Entry 7LIV (electron microscopy, 3.60 A resolution); this record covers chains q and r of the 12 polymer chains in the assembly.

# Chain q (and r)
Molecule: Triplex capsid protein 2
From: Human cytomegalovirus (strain AD169)
Notes: chain r of this document is another copy of the same molecule, construct and numbering; everything in this record applies to it too
UniProtKB: P16728 (TRX2_HCMVA); numbering as in UniProt (aligned over 1-306)
Chain sequence (306 residues; row label = number of the first residue in the row):
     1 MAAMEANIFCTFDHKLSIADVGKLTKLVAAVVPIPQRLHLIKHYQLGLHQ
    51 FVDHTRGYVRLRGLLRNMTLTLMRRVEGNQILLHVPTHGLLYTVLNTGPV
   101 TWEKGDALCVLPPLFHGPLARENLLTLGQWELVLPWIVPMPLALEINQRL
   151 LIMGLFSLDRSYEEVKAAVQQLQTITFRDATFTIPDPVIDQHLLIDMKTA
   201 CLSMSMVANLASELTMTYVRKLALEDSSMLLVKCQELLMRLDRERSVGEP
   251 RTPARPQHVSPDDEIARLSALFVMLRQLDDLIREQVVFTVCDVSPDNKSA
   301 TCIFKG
Disordered / not traced: 242-306 (chain r: 1-2)

# Chain q / chain r interface
Residue-residue contacts - 69 pairs, chain q then chain r:
  His-88(q) / His-88(r)  hydrogen bond
  Gly-89(q) / His-88(r)
  Lys-104(q) / Gln-36(r)
  Leu-144(q) / Arg-276(r)  hydrogen bond (backbone-side chain)
  Glu-145(q) / Arg-276(r)
  Gln-148(q) / Ser-269(r)  hydrogen bond
  Gln-148(q) / Phe-272(r)
  Gln-148(q) / Arg-276(r)  hydrogen bond
  Leu-151(q) / Phe-272(r)  hydrophobic
  Ile-152(q) / Leu-268(r)  hydrophobic
  Ile-152(q) / Ser-269(r)
  Ile-152(q) / Phe-272(r)  hydrophobic
  Leu-155(q) / Tyr-218(r)
  Phe-156(q) / Pro-261(r)
  Leu-158(q) / Tyr-218(r)  hydrophobic
  Leu-158(q) / Lys-221(r)
  Asp-159(q) / Arg-220(r)  salt bridge
  Asp-159(q) / Lys-221(r)
  Arg-160(q) / Pro-261(r)  hydrogen bond (side chain-backbone)
  Ala-168(q) / Ile-265(r)  hydrophobic
  Gln-171(q) / Asp-262(r)
  Leu-172(q) / Ile-265(r)  hydrophobic
  Met-197(q) / Leu-222(r)
  Lys-198(q) / Leu-222(r)
  Lys-198(q) / Ser-227(r)  hydrogen bond
  Cys-201(q) / Tyr-218(r)  hydrophobic
  Cys-201(q) / Leu-222(r)  hydrophobic
  Leu-202(q) / Leu-230(r)  hydrophobic
  Leu-202(q) / Cys-234(r)  hydrophobic
  Met-204(q) / Ala-211(r)  hydrophobic
  Met-204(q) / Thr-215(r)
  Met-204(q) / Leu-271(r)  hydrophobic
  Ser-205(q) / Thr-215(r)  hydrogen bond
  Ser-205(q) / Val-219(r)
  Ser-205(q) / Cys-234(r)
  Ser-205(q) / Leu-238(r)
  Met-206(q) / Leu-237(r)  hydrophobic
  Val-207(q) / Val-207(r)
  Ala-208(q) / Ser-212(r)
  Ala-208(q) / Arg-240(r)
  Asn-209(q) / Leu-237(r)  hydrogen bond (side chain-backbone)
  Ala-211(q) / Ala-208(r)  hydrophobic
  Leu-214(q) / Phe-156(r)  hydrophobic
  Thr-215(q) / Leu-155(r)
  Thr-215(q) / Ser-205(r)  hydrogen bond (backbone-side chain)
  Met-216(q) / Ser-205(r)  hydrogen bond (backbone-side chain)
  Met-216(q) / Ala-208(r)
  Met-216(q) / Asn-209(r)
  Met-216(q) / Ser-212(r)
  Met-216(q) / Arg-240(r)
  Tyr-218(q) / Leu-155(r)  hydrophobic
  Tyr-218(q) / Leu-158(r)  hydrophobic
  Tyr-218(q) / Cys-201(r)  hydrophobic
  Tyr-218(q) / Leu-202(r)  hydrophobic
  Tyr-218(q) / Ser-205(r)
  Val-219(q) / Ser-205(r)
  Val-219(q) / Met-206(r)  hydrophobic
  Lys-221(q) / Leu-158(r)
  Leu-222(q) / Leu-158(r)
  Leu-222(q) / Leu-202(r)  hydrophobic
  Leu-230(q) / Thr-199(r)
  Cys-234(q) / Met-206(r)  hydrophobic
  Cys-234(q) / Met-274(r)  hydrophobic
  Leu-237(q) / Leu-210(r)
  Leu-237(q) / Ala-266(r)
  Leu-237(q) / Arg-267(r)
  Leu-237(q) / Ala-270(r)  hydrophobic
  Met-239(q) / Glu-213(r)
  Met-239(q) / Arg-267(r)
Interface residues without a listed pair, chain q (44 interface residues in all): Leu-90, Glu-164, Leu-194, Glu-225, Asp-226, Leu-238
Interface residues without a listed pair, chain r (52 interface residues in all): Thr-87, Gly-154, Asp-159, His-192, Leu-193, Lys-198, Thr-217, Glu-225, Ser-228, Leu-231, Glu-264

# Overview
Chain q and chain r form an interface of 44 and 52 residues respectively, with 10 hydrogen bonds and 1 salt
bridge. Polar pairs include Asp-159(q)/Arg-220(r), His-88(q)/His-88(r) and Leu-144(q)/Arg-276(r).
Chain q and chain r are both Triplex capsid protein 2 (Human cytomegalovirus (strain AD169)); the structure,
Structure of human transfer RNA visualized in the cytomegalovirus, a DNA virus, was determined by electron
microscopy, deposited together with 7LJ3.
